PDB entry 1THB | X-ray diffraction, 1.50 A resolution | chains A and D of the 4 polymer chains in the assembly

Chain A:
Protein: Hemoglobin A (oxy) (alpha chain)
Source organism: Homo sapiens
Reference sequence: P69905 (HBA_HUMAN); residue numbers follow UniProt; this construct covers 1-141
Amino-acid sequence (141 residues; row label = number of the first residue in the row):
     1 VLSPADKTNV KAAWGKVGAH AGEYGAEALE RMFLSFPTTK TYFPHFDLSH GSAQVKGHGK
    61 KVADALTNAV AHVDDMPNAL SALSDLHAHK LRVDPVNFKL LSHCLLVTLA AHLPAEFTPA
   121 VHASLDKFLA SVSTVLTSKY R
Metal / ion sites: heme Fe: H87 (together with oxygen molecule)
Ligand contacts:
  - heme (HEM): M32, T39, Y42, F43, H45, F46, H58, K61, V62, A65, L66, L83, L86, H87, L91, V93, N97, F98, L101, V132, S133, L136
  - oxygen molecule (OXY): L29, F43, H58, V62, H87, L101
Swiss-Prot annotation at these positions:
  - site: K61 (Not glycated)
  - natural variant: D6 (A6D: In J-Toronto; this construct carries the variant), A13 (A13D: In J-Paris 1/J-Aljezur), E27 (A27E: In Shenyang; this construct carries the variant), K61 (K61N: In Zambia; deletion: In Clinic), D64 (A64D: In Pontoise; this construct carries the variant), D75 (D75A: In Lille; D75G: In Chapel Hill; D75N: In G-Pest), A111 (A111D: In Petah Tikva)

Chain D:
Protein: Hemoglobin A (deoxy) (beta chain)
Source organism: Homo sapiens
Reference sequence: P68871 (HBB_HUMAN); residue numbers follow UniProt; this construct covers 1-146
Amino-acid sequence (146 residues; row label = number of the first residue in the row):
     1 VHLTPEEKSA VTALWGKVNV DEVGGEALGR LLVVYPWTQR FFESFGDLST PDAVMGNPKV
    61 KAHGKKVLGA FSDGLAHLDN LKGTFATLSE LHCDKLHVDP ENFRLLGNVL VCVLAHHFGK
   121 EFTPPVQAAY QKVVAGVANA LAHKYH
Metal / ion sites: heme Fe near H92 (its only coordinating residue here)
Ligand contacts:
  - heme (HEM): L31, T38, F41, F42, F45, H63, K66, V67, A70, F71, F85, L88, L91, H92, L96, V98, N102, F103, L106, V137, L141
  - inositol hexakisphosphate (IHP): H2, K82, N139
Swiss-Prot annotation at these positions:
  - natural variant: L3 (H3L: In Graz; this construct carries the variant), E7 (E7A: In G-Makassar; E7K: In Hb C; E7Q: In Machida; E7V: In SKCA), K8 (E8K: In G-Siriraj; this construct carries the variant), V11 (A11V: In Iraq-Halabja; this construct carries the variant), G16 (W16G: In Randwick; this construct carries the variant), V23 (E23V: In D-Granada; this construct carries the variant), G24 (V24G: In Miyashiro; this construct carries the variant), G25 (G25D: In Moscva; G25R: In Riverdale-Bronx; G25V: In Savannah), L32 (L32P: In Yokohama), V33 (L33V: In Muscat; this construct carries the variant), R40 (Q40R: In Tianshui; this construct carries the variant), F42 (F42Y: In Mequon; deletion: In Bruxelles), 11 further natural variant entries in UniProt

Interface between chain A and chain D:
Pairs across the interface (26):
  P37(A) - H146(D)
  T38(A) - P100(D)
  K40(A) - H146(D)  hydrogen bond (side chain-backbone)
  T41(A) - H97(D)
  T41(A) - D99(D)
  T41(A) - Y145(D)
  Y42(A) - R40(D)
  Y42(A) - D99(D)  hydrogen bond
  P44(A) - H97(D)
  L91(A) - R40(D)  hydrogen bond (backbone-side chain)
  R92(A) - W37(D)
  R92(A) - R40(D)  hydrogen bond (backbone-side chain)
  R92(A) - E43(D)  salt bridge
  D94(A) - W37(D)  hydrogen bond
  D94(A) - D99(D)
  D94(A) - E101(D)
  D94(A) - L105(D)
  P95(A) - W37(D)
  V96(A) - E101(D)
  N97(A) - D99(D)
  Y140(A) - P36(D)
  Y140(A) - W37(D)  hydrophobic
  R141(A) - V34(D)  hydrogen bond (side chain-backbone)
  R141(A) - Y35(D)
  R141(A) - P36(D)
  R141(A) - W37(D)
Also at the interface, not in a pair above, chain D (15 interface residues in all): Q39, V98

Summary:
Chain A and chain D form an interface of 14 and 15 residues respectively; the contacts include 6 hydrogen
bonds and 1 salt bridge. Polar pairs include R92(A)-E43(D), K40(A)-H146(D) and Y42(A)-D99(D). Bound to chain
A: heme and oxygen molecule.
Chain A is Hemoglobin A (oxy) (alpha chain) and chain D is Hemoglobin A (deoxy) (beta chain), both from Homo
sapiens; the structure, Refinement of a partially oxygenated T state haemoglobin at 1.5 angstroms resolution,
was determined by X-ray diffraction.
